6KN0 - chains A and E of the 3 polymer chains in the assembly; structure by X-ray diffraction, 2.79 A resolution.

# Chain A
Name: Caspase-1
Organism: Homo sapiens
Notes: EC 3.4.22.36
UniProt: P29466 (CASP1_HUMAN); residues 131-297 here = UniProt positions 131-297
Chain sequence (167 residues; each row starts with the number of its first residue):
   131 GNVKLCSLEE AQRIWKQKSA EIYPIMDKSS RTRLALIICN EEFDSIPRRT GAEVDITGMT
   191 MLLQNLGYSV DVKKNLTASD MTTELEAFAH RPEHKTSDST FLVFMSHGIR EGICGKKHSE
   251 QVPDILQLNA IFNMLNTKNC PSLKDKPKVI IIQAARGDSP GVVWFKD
Sequence notes: engineered mutation Ala-285 (Cys in P29466)
Swiss-Prot annotation at these positions:
  - active site: His-237
  - cross-link: Lys-134 (Glycyl lysine isopeptide (Lys-Gly) (interchain with G-Cter in ubiquitin))
  - mutagenesis: Trp-294 (W294A: Mediates autoprocessing but is unable to interact with Gasdermin-D (GSDMD) and mediate its cleavage), Asp-297 (D297N: In IDL(uncl); abolished cleavage in the interdomain region; when associated with 315-N-N-316)

# Chain E
Name: Gasdermin-D
Organism: Homo sapiens
UniProt: P57764 (GSDMD_HUMAN); residue numbers follow UniProt; this construct covers 283-480
Chain sequence (198 residues; row label = number of the first residue in the row):
   283 FTEDFQGLRA EVETISKELE LLDRELCQLL LEGLEGVLRD QLALRALEEA LEQGQSLGPV
   343 EPLDGPAGAV LECLVLSSGM LVPELAIPVV YLLGALTMLS ETQHKLLAEA LESQTLLGPL
   403 ELVGSLLEQS APWQERSTMS LPPGLLGNSW GEGAPAWVLL DECGLELGED TPHVCWEPQA
   463 QGRMCALYAS LALLSGLS
Not modelled in the structure: 336-338
Swiss-Prot annotation at these positions:
  - site: Leu-290, Arg-291 (Cleavage)
  - modified residue (S-(2-succinyl)cysteine): Cys-309, Cys-467
  - glycosylation: Ser-338 (O-linked (GlcNAc) serine)
  - mutagenesis: Phe-283 (F283A/R: Constitutively active mutant; promotes activation of pyroptosis; F283Y: No effect), Gln-288 to Arg-291 (Abolished generation of the Gasdermin-D, p40 chain and ability to promote secretion of IL33), Leu-290 (L290D: Spontaneous pyroptosis-inducing activity), Leu-304 to Leu-308 (Impairs interaction with CASP1 and CASP4 and subsequent cleavage), Gln-335 (Q335A: Does not affect cleavage by enterovirus 71 (EV71) Protease 3C), Ser-338 (S338A: Abolished O-GlcNAcylation, leading to increased association with CASP4), Val-364 to Leu-367 (Impairs interaction with CASP1 and CASP4 and subsequent cleavage), Tyr-373 (Y373D: Spontaneous pyroptosis-inducing activity), Ala-377 (A377D: Spontaneous pyroptosis-inducing activity)

# Chain A / chain E interface
Pairs across the interface (6):
  His-220(A) with Arg-306(E)
  Thr-267(A) with Asp-305(E)
  Lys-268(A) with Glu-302(E), salt bridge; Asp-305(E); Arg-306(E), hydrogen bond (backbone-backbone)
  Pro-271(A) with Glu-307(E)
Other interface residues (no listed pair), chain A (5 interface residues in all): Asn-269
Other interface residues (no listed pair), chain E (5 interface residues in all): Leu-304

# Overview
The chain A/chain E interface involves 5 residues from each chain, with 1 hydrogen bond and 1 salt bridge.
Among the polar pairs are Lys-268(A)/Glu-302(E) and Lys-268(A)/Arg-306(E). From UniProt: active-site residue
His-237(A) and 2 mutagenesis sites on chain A; 18 mutagenesis sites on chain E.
Here chain A is Caspase-1 and chain E is Gasdermin-D, both from Homo sapiens. Entry 6KN0 (caspase-1 P20/P10
C285A in complex with human GSDMD-C domain) was determined by X-ray diffraction together with 6KMT, 6KMU,
6KMV, 6KMZ and 6KN1 from the same study.
